8VSD - chains A and E of the 5 polymer chains in the assembly; structure by electron microscopy, 3.20 A resolution.

[Chain A]
Molecule: Integrin alpha-V heavy chain
From: Homo sapiens
UniProtKB: P06756 (ITAV_HUMAN); residues 1-593 here correspond to UniProt positions 31-623 (UniProt number = residue number + 30)
Sequence (593 residues; each row starts with the number of its first residue):
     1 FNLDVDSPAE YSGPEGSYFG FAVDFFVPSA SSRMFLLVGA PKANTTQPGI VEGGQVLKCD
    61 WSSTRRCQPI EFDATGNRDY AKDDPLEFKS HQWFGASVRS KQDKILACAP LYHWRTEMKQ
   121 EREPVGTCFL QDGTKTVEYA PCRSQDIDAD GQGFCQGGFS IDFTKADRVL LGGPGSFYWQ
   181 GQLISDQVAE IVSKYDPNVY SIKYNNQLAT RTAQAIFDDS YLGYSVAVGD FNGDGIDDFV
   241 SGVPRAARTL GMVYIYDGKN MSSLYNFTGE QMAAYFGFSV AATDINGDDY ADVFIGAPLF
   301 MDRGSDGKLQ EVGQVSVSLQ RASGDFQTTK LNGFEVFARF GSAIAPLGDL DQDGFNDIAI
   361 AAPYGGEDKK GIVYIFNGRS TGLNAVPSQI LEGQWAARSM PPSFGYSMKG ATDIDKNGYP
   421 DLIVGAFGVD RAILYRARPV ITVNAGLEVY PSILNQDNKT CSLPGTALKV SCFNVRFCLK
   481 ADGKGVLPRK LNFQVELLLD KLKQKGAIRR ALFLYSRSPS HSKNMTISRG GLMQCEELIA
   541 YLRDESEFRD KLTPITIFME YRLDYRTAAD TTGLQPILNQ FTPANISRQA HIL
Disulfide bonds: C59-C67, C108-C128, C142-C155
Glycans and other covalent adducts: N-acetylglucosamine (NAG) linked to N44, N260; glycan linked to N266
Metal / ion sites: Ca2+ site 1: N232, D234, I236, D238; Ca2+ site 2: N286, D288, Y290, D292; Ca2+ site 3: D349, D351, F355, D357; Ca2+ site 4: N417, Y419, D421

[Chain E]
Molecule: Transforming growth factor beta-1 proprotein
From: Homo sapiens
Sequence (361 residues; numbered 1 to 361; the number before each row is that of its first residue):
     1 LSTCKTIDME LVKRKRIEAI RGQILSKLRL ASPPSQGEVP PGPLPEAVLA LYNSTRDRVA
    61 GESAEPEPEP EADYYAKEVT RVLMVETHNE IYDKFKQSTH SIYMFFNTSE LREAVPEPVL
   121 LSRAELRLLR LKLKVEQHVE LYQKYSNNSW RYLSNRLLAP SDSPEWLSFD VTGVVRQWLS
   181 RGGEIEGFRL SAHCSCDSRD NTLQVDINGF TTGRRGDLAT IHGMNRPFLL LMATPLERAQ
   241 HLQSSRHRRA LDTNYCFSST EKNCCVRQLY IDFRKDLGWK WIHEPKGYHA NFCLGPCPYI
   301 WSLDTQYSKV LALYNQHNPG ASAAPCCVPQ ALEPLPIVYY VGRKPKVEQL SNMIVRSCKC
   361 S
Not modelled in the structure: 1-2, 62-72, 133, 241-261, 302-309
Disulfide bonds: C264-C327, C293-C358, C297-C360
Metal / ion sites: Mg2+: D217 (shared with 2 residues of chain B)

[Chain A / chain E interface]
Pairs across the interface (9; chain A residue first):
  D148(A) - T212(E)
  D150(A) - T212(E)  hydrogen bond
  F177(A) - R215(E)
  Y178(A) - G213(E)  hydrogen bond (side chain-backbone)
  Y178(A) - R214(E)
  Y178(A) - R215(E)  hydrogen bond (side chain-backbone)
  Q180(A) - R215(E)
  A215(A) - R215(E)
  D218(A) - R215(E)  salt bridge

[In short]
7 residues of chain A face 4 of chain E across their interface; the contacts include 3 hydrogen bonds and 1
salt bridge. Among the polar pairs are D218(A)-R215(E), D150(A)-T212(E) and Y178(A)-G213(E).
N-acetylglucosamine is covalently linked to N44(A) and N260(A).
Here chain A is Integrin alpha-V heavy chain and chain E is Transforming growth factor beta-1 proprotein, both
from Homo sapiens. Entry 8VSD (avb8/L-TGF-b1/GARP) was determined by electron microscopy together with 8VS6,
8VSB and 8VSC from the same study.
